Entry 2A8V (X-ray diffraction, 2.40 A resolution); this record covers chains D and A.

[Chain D]
Molecule: 3-nt RNA strand
From: Escherichia coli
Sequence (3 nucleotides; numbered 1 to 3; the number before each row is that of its first residue):
     1 CCC

[Chain A]
Protein: RNA binding domain of rho transcription termination factor
Notes: fragment: n-terminal rna binding domain
Reference sequence: P03002 (RHO_ECOLI); numbering as in UniProt (aligned over 1-118)
Sequence (118 residues; numbered 1 to 118; the number before each row is that of its first residue):
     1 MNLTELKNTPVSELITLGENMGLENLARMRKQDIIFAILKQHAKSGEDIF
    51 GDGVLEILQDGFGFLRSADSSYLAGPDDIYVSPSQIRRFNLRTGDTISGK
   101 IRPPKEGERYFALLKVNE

[How chain D and chain A interact]
Pairs across the interface (13; chain D residue first):
  C1(D) with Phe62(A), phosphate contact; Phe64(A), sugar contact; Tyr80(A), hydrogen bond to the phosphate; Glu108(A), hydrogen bond to the base; Arg109(A), hydrogen bond to the base; Tyr110(A), hydrogen bond to the base
  C2(D) with Phe62(A), sugar contact; Phe64(A), stacking on the base; Arg66(A), hydrogen bond to the base; Ala74(A), base contact; Gly75(A), base contact; Asp78(A), hydrogen bond to the base; Tyr110(A), hydrogen bond to the base
Other interface residues (no listed pair), chain A (12 interface residues in all): Leu58, Ala112

[In short]
2 residues of chain D face 12 of chain A across their interface; the contacts include 7 hydrogen bonds and 1
aromatic stacking contact. Polar pairs include C1(D)-Glu108(A), C1(D)-Arg109(A) and C1(D)-Tyr110(A).
Chain D is a 3-nt RNA strand (Escherichia coli) and chain A is RNA binding domain of rho transcription
termination factor; the structure, Rho transcription termination factor/RNA complex, was determined by X-ray
diffraction (same publication as 1A8V).
